Entry 9AUD (X-ray diffraction, 2.90 A resolution); this record covers chains C and D of the 4 polymer chains in the assembly.

# Chain C
Molecule: H-2 class II histocompatibility antigen, A-B alpha chain
Source organism: Mus musculus
Reference sequence: P14434 (HA2B_MOUSE); residues 1-180 here correspond to UniProt positions 26-205 (UniProt number = residue number + 25)
Sequence (188 residues; row label = number of the first residue in the row):
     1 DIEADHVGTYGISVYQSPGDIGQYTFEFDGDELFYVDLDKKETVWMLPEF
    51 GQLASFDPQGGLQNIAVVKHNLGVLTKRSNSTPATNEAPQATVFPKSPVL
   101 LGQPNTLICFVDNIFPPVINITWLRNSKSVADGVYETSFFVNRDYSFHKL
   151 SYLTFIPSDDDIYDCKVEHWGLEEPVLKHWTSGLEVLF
Unresolved in the structure: 187-188
Construct notes: expression tag (181-188)
Disulfides: Cys109-Cys165
Covalently attached groups: N-acetylglucosamine (NAG) linked to Asn120
Swiss-Prot annotation at these positions:
  - glycosylation: Asn120 (N-linked (GlcNAc...) asparagine)

# Chain D
Molecule: Nucleoprotein, H-2 class II histocompatibility antigen, A beta chain
Source organism: Influenza A virus H3N2
Reference sequence: chimeric construct of O92607, P14483: residues -25 to -13 from O92607 (O92607_9INFA) positions 311-325 (UniProt number = residue number + 336); residues -13 to 186 from P14483 positions 28-216 (UniProt number = residue number + 30)
Sequence (228 residues; row label = number of the first residue in the row; note: 14 numbers in that range are skipped by the numbering (no residue carries them; nothing is unmodelled there); a row labelled like -13A--13U holds insertion residues (, then the next letters in order); numbers below 1 keep their minus sign (Gln-25 is residue -25)):
   -25 QVYSLIRPNENPA
-13A--13U HKGSGGSIEGRGGSGASGDSE
     2 RHFVYQFMGECYFTNGTQRIRYVTRYIYNREEYVRYDSDVGEHRAVTELG
    52 RPDAEYWNSQPEILERTRAELDTVCRHNYEGPETHTSLRRLEQPNVVISL
   102 SRTEALNHHNTLVCSVTDFYPAKIKVRWFRNGQEETVGVSSTQLIRNGDW
   152 TFQVLVMLEMTPRRGEVYTCHVEHPSLKSPITVEWTGGLEVLFQ
Unresolved in the structure: -13A to -13U, 105-111, 138-139, 163-167, 189-195
Construct notes: linker (-13C to -13Q); expression tag (187-195)
Disulfides: Cys12-Cys76, Cys115-Cys171
Covalently attached groups: N-acetylglucosamine (NAG) linked to Asn16
Swiss-Prot annotation at these positions:
  - glycosylation: Asn16 (N-linked (GlcNAc...) asparagine)

# Interface between chain C and chain D
Residue-residue contacts (143; chain C residue first):
  Ile2(C) - Tyr13(D)
  Ile2(C) - Arg22(D)
  Ala4(C) - Phe14(D)
  Asp5(C) - Phe14(D)  hydrogen bond (backbone-backbone)
  Asp5(C) - Thr15(D)
  His6(C) - Cys12(D)
  His6(C) - Tyr13(D)
  His6(C) - Phe14(D)  hydrogen bond (backbone-backbone)
  His6(C) - Leu89(D)
  Val7(C) - Cys12(D)
  Val7(C) - Tyr13(D)  hydrophobic
  Gly8(C) - Gly10(D)
  Gly8(C) - Glu11(D)
  Gly8(C) - Cys12(D)  hydrogen bond (backbone-backbone)
  Thr9(C) - Gly10(D)
  Tyr10(C) - Ser-22(D)
  Tyr10(C) - Leu-21(D)
  Tyr10(C) - Ile-20(D)  hydrogen bond (backbone-backbone)
  Tyr10(C) - Gly10(D)  hydrogen bond (backbone-backbone)
  Tyr10(C) - Cys12(D)  hydrophobic
  Tyr10(C) - Asn79(D)
  Tyr10(C) - Glu84(D)  hydrogen bond
  Gly11(C) - Phe8(D)
  Gly11(C) - Met9(D)
  Gly11(C) - Gly10(D)  hydrogen bond (backbone-backbone)
  Ile12(C) - Phe8(D)
  Ser13(C) - Tyr6(D)
  Ser13(C) - Gln7(D)
  Ser13(C) - Phe8(D)  hydrogen bond (backbone-backbone)
  Val14(C) - Tyr6(D)
  Tyr15(C) - Val5(D)
  Tyr15(C) - Tyr6(D)  hydrogen bond (backbone-backbone)
  Gln16(C) - His3(D)  hydrogen bond
  Gln16(C) - Phe4(D)
  Gln16(C) - Val5(D)
  Ser17(C) - Arg2(D)
  Ser17(C) - His3(D)
  Ser17(C) - Phe4(D)  hydrogen bond (backbone-backbone)
  Pro18(C) - Arg2(D)
  Tyr24(C) - Leu-21(D)
  Phe26(C) - Ser-22(D)
  Phe26(C) - Leu-21(D)  hydrophobic
  Phe28(C) - Glu84(D)
  Phe28(C) - Ser88(D)
  Phe28(C) - Leu89(D)  hydrophobic
  Gly30(C) - Arg147(D)  hydrogen bond (backbone-side chain)
  Asp31(C) - Tyr121(D)
  Asp31(C) - Arg147(D)  salt bridge
  Asp31(C) - Trp151(D)
  Asp31(C) - Phe153(D)
  Glu32(C) - Trp151(D)  hydrogen bond (backbone-side chain)
  Leu33(C) - Tyr-23(D)  hydrophobic
  Leu33(C) - Glu84(D)
  Leu33(C) - Ser88(D)
  Leu33(C) - Trp151(D)  hydrophobic
  Trp45(C) - Tyr-23(D)  hydrophobic
  Met46(C) - Gly149(D)
  Leu47(C) - Arg91(D)
  Leu47(C) - Trp151(D)  hydrophobic
  Phe50(C) - Thr87(D)
  Phe50(C) - Ser88(D)
  Phe50(C) - Trp151(D)  hydrophobic
  Leu53(C) - Gln-25(D)
  Leu53(C) - His86(D)
  Ala54(C) - Gln-25(D)
  Ala54(C) - Tyr-23(D)  hydrophobic
  Ala54(C) - Thr87(D)
  Ser55(C) - Gln-25(D)  hydrogen bond (side chain-backbone)
  Ser55(C) - Val-24(D)
  Ser55(C) - Tyr-23(D)  hydrogen bond (backbone-backbone)
  Phe56(C) - Tyr-23(D)
  Phe56(C) - Leu-21(D)  hydrophobic
  Gly60(C) - Leu-21(D)
  Gly61(C) - Leu-21(D)
  Asn64(C) - Leu-21(D)
  Asn64(C) - Ile-20(D)  hydrogen bond (side chain-backbone)
  Asn64(C) - Arg-19(D)
  Asn64(C) - Pro-18(D)
  Val67(C) - Pro-18(D)
  Val67(C) - Asn-17(D)
  Val67(C) - Glu-16(D)
  Val68(C) - Tyr6(D)  hydrophobic
  Val68(C) - Phe8(D)  hydrophobic
  His70(C) - Asn-15(D)  hydrogen bond (side chain-backbone)
  Asn71(C) - Asn-17(D)  hydrogen bond (side chain-backbone)
  Asn71(C) - Glu-16(D)
  Asn71(C) - Asn-15(D)  hydrogen bond (side chain-backbone)
  Asn71(C) - Tyr6(D)
  Leu72(C) - Phe4(D)  hydrophobic
  Leu72(C) - Tyr6(D)  hydrophobic
  Leu72(C) - Tyr29(D)  hydrophobic
  Leu75(C) - Asn-15(D)
  Leu75(C) - Tyr6(D)  hydrophobic
  Leu75(C) - Tyr29(D)  hydrophobic
  Leu75(C) - Tyr34(D)
  Thr76(C) - Phe4(D)
  Thr76(C) - Tyr29(D)
  Arg78(C) - Asn-15(D)
  Arg78(C) - Leu50(D)  hydrogen bond (side chain-backbone)
  Arg78(C) - Asp54(D)  salt bridge
  Ser79(C) - Tyr29(D)  hydrogen bond
  Ser81(C) - Phe4(D)
  Thr82(C) - Phe4(D)
  Thr82(C) - Tyr29(D)  hydrogen bond (backbone-side chain)
  Thr82(C) - Asn30(D)  hydrogen bond (backbone-side chain)
  Pro83(C) - His3(D)
  Pro83(C) - Phe4(D)
  Pro83(C) - Asn30(D)
  Ala84(C) - Asn30(D)
  Glu87(C) - Arg31(D)  salt bridge
  Phe94(C) - Ile146(D)  hydrophobic
  Phe94(C) - Asn148(D)
  Phe94(C) - Gln154(D)
  Pro95(C) - Gln154(D)  hydrogen bond (backbone-side chain)
  Lys96(C) - Asp119(D)  salt bridge
  Lys96(C) - Asn148(D)
  Lys96(C) - Asp150(D)  salt bridge
  Lys96(C) - Thr152(D)  hydrogen bond
  Lys96(C) - Gln154(D)
  Ser97(C) - Asp119(D)  hydrogen bond
  Pro98(C) - Thr118(D)
  Ile108(C) - Asn148(D)
  Phe115(C) - Val5(D)  hydrophobic
  Phe115(C) - Arg31(D)
  Pro116(C) - His3(D)
  Pro116(C) - Val5(D)  hydrophobic
  Phe140(C) - Arg147(D)
  Val141(C) - Gln7(D)
  Val141(C) - Met9(D)  hydrophobic
  Asp144(C) - Arg31(D)  salt bridge
  Tyr145(C) - Gln7(D)  hydrogen bond (backbone-side chain)
  Tyr145(C) - Arg26(D)
  Tyr145(C) - Ile28(D)  hydrophobic
  Tyr145(C) - Arg31(D)
  Tyr145(C) - Glu33(D)  hydrogen bond
  Ser146(C) - Arg31(D)
  Phe147(C) - Gln7(D)
  His148(C) - Arg147(D)  hydrogen bond
  Leu150(C) - Asn148(D)
  Tyr152(C) - Asn148(D)  hydrogen bond (side chain-backbone)
  Tyr152(C) - Gly149(D)
  Tyr152(C) - Asp150(D)
  Trp170(C) - His3(D)
Interface residues without a listed pair, chain C (71 interface residues in all): Asp29, Phe34, Glu49, Val74, Pro117
Interface residues without a listed pair, chain D (61 interface residues in all): Pro-14, Val24, Pro53, Val75, Tyr80, Pro83, Val98

# In short
The interface between chain C and chain D involves 71 residues on one side and 61 on the other; the contacts
include 30 hydrogen bonds and 6 salt bridges. Polar pairs include Asp31(C)-Arg147(D), Arg78(C)-Asp54(D) and
Glu87(C)-Arg31(D). N-acetylglucosamine is covalently linked to Asn120(C).
Chain C is H-2 class II histocompatibility antigen, A-B alpha chain (Mus musculus) and chain D is
Nucleoprotein, H-2 class II histocompatibility antigen, A beta chain (Influenza A virus H3N2); the structure,
Immune receptor complex, was determined by X-ray diffraction (same publication as 8VQ8).
